Entry 8YO7 (electron microscopy, 3.16 A resolution); this record covers chains A and E of the 8 polymer chains in the assembly.

# Chain A
Protein: DNA topoisomerase medium subunit
From: Escherichia phage T4
Notes: EC 5.6.2.2
UniProt: P07065 (TOP5_BPT4); residues 1-442 here = UniProt positions 1-442
Sequence (452 residues; each row starts with the number of its first residue):
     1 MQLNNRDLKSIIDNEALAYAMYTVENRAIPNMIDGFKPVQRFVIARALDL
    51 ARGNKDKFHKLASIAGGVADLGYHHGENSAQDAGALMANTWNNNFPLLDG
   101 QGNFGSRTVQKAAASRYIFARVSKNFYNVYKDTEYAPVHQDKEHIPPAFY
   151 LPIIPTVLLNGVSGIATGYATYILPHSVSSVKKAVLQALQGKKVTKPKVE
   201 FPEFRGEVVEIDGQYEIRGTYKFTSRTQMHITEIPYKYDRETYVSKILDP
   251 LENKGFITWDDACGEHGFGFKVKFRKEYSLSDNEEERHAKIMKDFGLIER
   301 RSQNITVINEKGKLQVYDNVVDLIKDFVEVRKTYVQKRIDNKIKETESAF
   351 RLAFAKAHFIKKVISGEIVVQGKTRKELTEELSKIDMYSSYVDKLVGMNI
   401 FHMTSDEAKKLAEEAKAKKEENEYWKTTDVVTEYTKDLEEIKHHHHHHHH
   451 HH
Not modelled in the structure: 443-452
Construct notes: expression tag (443-452)

# Chain E
Molecule: 52-nt DNA strand
Sequence (52 nucleotides; row label = number of the first residue in the row; numbers below 1 keep their minus sign (DA-20 is residue -20)):
   -20 ATGCATATATATGTATATGTATGTGTGTATATATACACATATATATATAT
    30 AT
Not modelled in the structure: -20 to 9, 22-31

# How chain A and chain E interact
Contacting residue pairs (18):
  Arg116(A) - DA10(E)  phosphate contact
  Arg116(A) - DT11(E)  salt bridge to the phosphate
  Tyr117(A) - DA10(E)  hydrogen bond to the phosphate
  Ile165(A) - DC17(E)  base contact
  Ile165(A) - DA18(E)  base contact
  Ala166(A) - DC17(E)  sugar contact
  Ala166(A) - DA18(E)  sugar contact
  Thr167(A) - DC17(E)  phosphate contact
  Gly168(A) - DC17(E)  phosphate contact
  Gly168(A) - DA18(E)  hydrogen bond to the phosphate
  Tyr169(A) - DA18(E)  sugar contact
  Ala170(A) - DA18(E)  sugar contact
  Gln214(A) - DT21(E)  phosphate contact
  Arg300(A) - DT21(E)  hydrogen bond to the phosphate
  Arg301(A) - DT21(E)  phosphate contact
  Ser302(A) - DA20(E)  hydrogen bond to the phosphate
  Ser302(A) - DT21(E)  hydrogen bond to the phosphate
  Asn304(A) - DT19(E)  sugar contact
Interface residues without a listed pair, chain A (14 interface residues in all): Ala114

# Summary
The interface between chain A and chain E involves 14 residues on one side and 7 on the other; the contacts
include 5 hydrogen bonds and 1 salt bridge. Polar contacts include Tyr117(A)-DA10(E), Gly168(A)-DA18(E) and
Arg300(A)-DT21(E).
Here chain A is DNA topoisomerase medium subunit (Escherichia phage T4) and chain E is a 52-nt DNA strand.
Entry 8YO7 (structure of phage T6 topoisomerase II central domain bound with DNA and m-AMSA) was determined by
electron microscopy together with 8YLU, 8YO3, 8YO4, 8YO5, 8YOD and 8YON from the same study.
